7Z6S - chains A and H of the 6 polymer chains in the assembly; structure by electron microscopy, 2.90 A resolution.

[Chain A]
Molecule: Tubulin alpha-1B chain
Source organism: Homo sapiens
UniProtKB: P68363 (TBA1B_HUMAN); numbering as in UniProt; present here: 1-37, 43-451
Chain sequence (457 residues; numbered 1 to 451 plus 8 insertion-coded residues; 2 numbers in that range are skipped by the numbering (no residue carries them; nothing is unmodelled there); the number before each row is that of its first residue; a row labelled like 37A-37H holds insertion residues (37A, then the next letters in order)):
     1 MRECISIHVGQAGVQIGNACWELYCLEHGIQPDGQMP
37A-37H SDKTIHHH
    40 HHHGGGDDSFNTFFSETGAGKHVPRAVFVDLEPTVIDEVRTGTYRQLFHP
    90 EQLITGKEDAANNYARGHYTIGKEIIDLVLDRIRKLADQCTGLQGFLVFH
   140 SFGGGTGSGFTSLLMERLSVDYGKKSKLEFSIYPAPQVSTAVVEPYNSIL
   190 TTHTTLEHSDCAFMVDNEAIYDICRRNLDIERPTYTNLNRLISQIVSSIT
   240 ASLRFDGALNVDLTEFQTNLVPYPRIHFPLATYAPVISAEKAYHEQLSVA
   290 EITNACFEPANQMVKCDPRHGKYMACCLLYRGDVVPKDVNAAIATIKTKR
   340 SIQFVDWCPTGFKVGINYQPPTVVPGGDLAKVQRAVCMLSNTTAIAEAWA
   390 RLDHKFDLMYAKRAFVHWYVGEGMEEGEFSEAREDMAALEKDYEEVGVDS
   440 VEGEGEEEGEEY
Unresolved in the structure: 37A-37H, 43-46, 442-451
Sequence notes: insertion (37F-37H, 40-42)
Ion coordination: Mg2+: Glu-71 (together with GTP)
Small-molecule neighbours: GTP (guanosine-5'-triphosphate): Gly-10, Gln-11, Ala-12, Gln-15, Ile-16, Glu-71, Asp-98, Ala-99, Ala-100, Asn-101, Ser-140, Gly-142, Gly-143, Gly-144, Thr-145, Gly-146, Ile-171, Thr-179, Glu-183, Asn-206, Tyr-224, Leu-227, Asn-228, Ile-231
Swiss-Prot annotation at these positions:
  - motif: Met-1 to Cys-4 (MREC motif)
  - active site: Glu-254
  - binding site (GTP): Gly-10, Gln-11, Ala-12, Gln-15, Glu-71, Ala-99, Ser-140, Gly-143, Gly-144, Thr-145, Gly-146, Thr-179, Glu-183, Asn-206, Tyr-224, Asn-228, Leu-252
  - binding site (Mg(2+)): Glu-71
  - site: Tyr-451 (Involved in polymerization)
  - modified residue: Lys-37C (N6,N6,N6-trimethyllysine), Ser-48 (Phosphoserine), Ser-232 (Phosphoserine), Tyr-282 (3'-nitrotyrosine), Arg-339 (Omega-N-methylarginine), Ser-439 (Phosphoserine), Glu-443 (5-glutamyl polyglutamate), Glu-445 (5-glutamyl polyglutamate), Tyr-451 (3'-nitrotyrosine)
  - cross-link (Glycyl lysine isopeptide (Lys-Gly)): Lys-326 (interchain with G-Cter in ubiquitin), Lys-370 (interchain with G-Cter in ubiquitin)
  - mutagenesis: Glu-254 (E254A: Abolished GTPase activity; microtubules have an expanded lattice with a negative twist and display high binding to microtubule-end binding proteins such as MAPRE3 ...)

[Chain H]
Molecule: Tubulin beta-3 chain
Source organism: Homo sapiens
UniProtKB: Q13509 (TBB3_HUMAN); residues 1-450 here = UniProt positions 1-450
Chain sequence (456 residues; row label = number of the first residue in the row):
     1 MREIVHIQAGQCGNQIGAKFWEVISDEHGIDPSGNYVGDSDLQLERISVY
    51 YNEASSHKYVPRAILVDLEPGTMDSVRSGAFGHLFRPDNFIFGQSGAGNN
   101 WAKGHYTEGAELVDSVLDVVRKECENCDCLQGFQLTHSLGGGTGSGMGTL
   151 LISKVREEYPDRIMNTFSVVPSPKVSDTVVEPYNATLSIHQLVENTDETY
   201 CIDNEALYDICFRTLKLATPTYGDLNHLVSATMSGVTTSLRFPGQLNADL
   251 RKLAVNMVPFPRLHFFMPGFAPLTARGSQQYRALTVPELTQQMFDAKNMM
   301 AACDPRHGRYLTVATVFRGRMSMKEVDEQMLAIQSKNSSYFVEWIPNNVK
   351 VAVCDIPPRGLKMSSTFIGNSTAIQELFKRISEQFTAMFRRKAFLHWYTG
   401 EGMDEMEFTEAESNMNDLVSEYQQYQDATAEEEGEMYEDDEEESEAQGPK
   451 ENLYFQ
Unresolved in the structure: 430-456
Sequence notes: expression tag (451-456)
Small-molecule neighbours:
  - GDP (guanosine-5'-diphosphate): Gly-10, Gln-11, Cys-12, Gln-15, Ile-16, Glu-69, Ala-97, Asn-99, Ser-138, Gly-141, Gly-142, Thr-143, Gly-144, Val-169, Asp-177, Thr-178, Asn-204, Tyr-222, Asn-226
  - GTP (guanosine-5'-triphosphate): Gln-245, Leu-246, Lys-252
Swiss-Prot annotation at these positions:
  - motif: Met-1 to Ile-4 (MREI motif)
  - binding site (GDP): Gly-10, Gln-11, Cys-12, Gln-15, Asn-99, Ser-138, Gly-142, Thr-143, Gly-144, Asp-177, Asn-204, Tyr-222, Asn-226
  - binding site (GTP): Gln-11, Glu-69, Ser-138, Gly-142, Thr-143, Gly-144, Asn-204, Asn-226
  - binding site (Mg(2+)): Glu-69
  - modified residue: Ser-172 (Phosphoserine), Glu-438 (5-glutamyl polyglutamate), Ser-444 (Phosphoserine)
  - natural variant: Arg-62 (R62Q: In CFEOM3A), Thr-178 (T178M: In CDCBM1), Glu-205 (E205K: In CDCBM1), Arg-262 (R262C: In CFEOM3A; R262H: In CFEOM3A), Ala-302 (A302T: In CFEOM3A; A302V: In CDCBM1), Met-323 (M323V: In CDCBM1), Arg-380 (R380C: In CFEOM3A), Glu-410 (E410K: In CFEOM3A), Asp-417 (D417H: In CFEOM3A; D417N: In CFEOM3A)

[Chain A / chain H interface]
Contacting residue pairs - 76 pairs, chain A then chain H:
  Gln-11(A) / Gly-244(H)  hydrogen bond (side chain-backbone)
  Gln-11(A) / Gln-245(H)  hydrogen bond (side chain-backbone)
  Gln-11(A) / Leu-246(H)
  Gln-11(A) / Asn-247(H)
  Gln-15(A) / Gln-245(H)
  Pro-72(A) / Arg-46(H)
  Thr-73(A) / Arg-2(H)
  Thr-73(A) / Arg-46(H)
  Asp-76(A) / Arg-46(H)  salt bridge
  Glu-77(A) / Leu-42(H)
  Glu-77(A) / Pro-243(H)
  Thr-80(A) / Glu-45(H)
  Lys-96(A) / Met-1(H)
  Lys-96(A) / Arg-2(H)
  Lys-96(A) / Asp-128(H)
  Glu-97(A) / Cys-129(H)  hydrogen bond
  Glu-97(A) / Leu-130(H)
  Glu-97(A) / Arg-162(H)  salt bridge
  Asp-98(A) / Asp-249(H)
  Ala-100(A) / Asp-249(H)
  Ala-100(A) / Arg-251(H)
  Ala-100(A) / Lys-252(H)
  Ala-100(A) / Val-255(H)
  Asn-101(A) / Lys-252(H)
  Asn-101(A) / Asn-256(H)
  Asn-101(A) / Lys-350(H)
  Arg-105(A) / Arg-251(H)
  Pro-175(A) / Asn-347(H)
  Gln-176(A) / Leu-331(H)
  Gln-176(A) / Asn-347(H)
  Val-177(A) / Asp-327(H)
  Ser-178(A) / Asn-347(H)  hydrogen bond
  Ser-178(A) / Val-349(H)
  Thr-179(A) / Leu-246(H)
  Thr-179(A) / Asp-327(H)
  Thr-179(A) / Val-349(H)
  Thr-179(A) / Lys-350(H)
  Thr-179(A) / Val-351(H)  hydrogen bond (backbone-backbone)
  Ala-180(A) / Asn-347(H)
  Ala-180(A) / Val-349(H)
  Val-181(A) / Asn-256(H)  hydrogen bond (backbone-side chain)
  Val-181(A) / Asn-347(H)
  Val-181(A) / Lys-350(H)
  Tyr-210(A) / Met-323(H)
  Tyr-210(A) / Lys-324(H)
  Tyr-210(A) / Asp-327(H)  hydrogen bond
  Arg-214(A) / Lys-324(H)
  Glu-220(A) / Lys-324(H)
  Arg-221(A) / Ser-322(H)  hydrogen bond (backbone-side chain)
  Arg-221(A) / Glu-325(H)  salt bridge
  Pro-222(A) / Ser-322(H)
  Pro-222(A) / Met-323(H)
  Pro-222(A) / Lys-324(H)
  Thr-223(A) / Met-321(H)
  Tyr-224(A) / Met-323(H)
  Lys-394(A) / Pro-346(H)
  Lys-394(A) / Asn-347(H)
  Leu-397(A) / Trp-344(H)
  Met-398(A) / Trp-344(H)
  Met-398(A) / Pro-346(H)
  Lys-401(A) / Phe-260(H)
  Lys-401(A) / Trp-344(H)
  Lys-401(A) / Ala-428(H)
  Lys-401(A) / Thr-429(H)
  Ala-403(A) / Pro-259(H)
  Phe-404(A) / Val-255(H)
  Phe-404(A) / Asn-256(H)
  Phe-404(A) / Pro-259(H)  hydrogen bond (backbone-backbone)
  His-406(A) / Val-258(H)
  His-406(A) / Pro-259(H)  hydrogen bond (side chain-backbone)
  His-406(A) / Phe-260(H)
  His-406(A) / Pro-261(H)
  Trp-407(A) / Ala-254(H)
  Trp-407(A) / Val-255(H)
  Trp-407(A) / Val-258(H)  hydrogen bond (side chain-backbone)
  Glu-411(A) / Arg-251(H)  salt bridge
Other interface residues (no listed pair), chain A (39 interface residues in all): Glu-71, Arg-402, Val-405
Other interface residues (no listed pair), chain H (45 interface residues in all): Gln-131, Leu-240, Thr-312, Glu-343, Ile-345, Asn-348

[In short]
The interface between chain A and chain H involves 39 residues on one side and 45 on the other; the contacts
include 11 hydrogen bonds and 4 salt bridges. Polar pairs include Asp-76(A)/Arg-46(H), Glu-97(A)/Arg-162(H)
and Arg-221(A)/Glu-325(H). GTP is bound between chain A and chain H.
Here chain A is Tubulin alpha-1B chain and chain H is Tubulin beta-3 chain, both from Homo sapiens. Entry 7Z6S
(MATCAP bound to a human 14 protofilament microtubule) was determined by electron microscopy (same publication
as 7Z5G and 7Z5H).
